PDB entry 2QUA | X-ray diffraction, 1.95 A resolution | chain A

== Chain A ==
Protein: Extracellular lipase
From: Serratia marcescens
Notes: EC 3.1.1.3
UniProtKB: Q59933 (Q59933_SERMA); residue numbers follow UniProt; this construct covers 1-613
Amino-acid sequence (615 residues; each row starts with the number of its first residue; numbers below 1 keep their minus sign (Ser-1 is residue -1)):
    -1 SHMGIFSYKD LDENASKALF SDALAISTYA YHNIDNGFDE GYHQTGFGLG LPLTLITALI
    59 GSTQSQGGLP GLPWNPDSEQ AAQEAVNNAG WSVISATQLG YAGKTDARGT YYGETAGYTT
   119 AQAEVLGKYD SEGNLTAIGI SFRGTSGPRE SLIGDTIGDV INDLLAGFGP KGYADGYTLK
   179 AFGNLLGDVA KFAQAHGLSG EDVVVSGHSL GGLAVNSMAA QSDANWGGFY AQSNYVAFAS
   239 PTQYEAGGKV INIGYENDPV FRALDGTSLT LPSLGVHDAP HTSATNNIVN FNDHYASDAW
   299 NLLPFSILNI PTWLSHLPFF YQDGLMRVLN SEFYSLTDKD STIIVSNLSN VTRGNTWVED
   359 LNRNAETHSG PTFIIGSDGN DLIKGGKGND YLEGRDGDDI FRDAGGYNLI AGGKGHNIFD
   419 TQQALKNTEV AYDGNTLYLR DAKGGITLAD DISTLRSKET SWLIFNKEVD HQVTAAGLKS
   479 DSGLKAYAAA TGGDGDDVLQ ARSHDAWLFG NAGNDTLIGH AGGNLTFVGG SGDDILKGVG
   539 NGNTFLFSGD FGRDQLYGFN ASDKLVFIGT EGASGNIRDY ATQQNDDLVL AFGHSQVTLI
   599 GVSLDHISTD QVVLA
Differences from the reference sequence: expression tag (-1 to 0)
Ion coordination: Ca2+ site 1: Thr118, Gln120, Ser144, Asp153, Asp157; Ca2+ site 2: Glu254, Asp276, Asn284, Asn285; Ca2+ site 3: Ser375, Gly377, Asp379, Gly392, Asp394, Asp397; Ca2+ site 4: Gly384, Gly386, Asp388, Asp401, Gly403, Asn406; Ca2+ site 5: Arg393, Gly395, Asp397, Gly410, Lys412, Asn415; Ca2+ site 6: Gly491, Gly493, Asp495, Gly508, Ala510, Asp513; Ca2+ site 7: Asn509, Gly511, Asp513, Gly527, Ser529, Asp532; Ca2+ site 8: Gly528, Gly530, Asp532, Phe549, Asp552

== Overview ==
Thr118, Gln120, Ser144, Asp153 and Asp157 form the Ca2+ site 1. The Ca2+ site 2 is built by Glu254, Asp276,
Asn284 and Asn285.
Chain A is Extracellular lipase (Serratia marcescens); the structure, Crystal structure of LipA from Serratia
marcescens, was determined by X-ray diffraction (same publication as 2QUB).
